Entry 5M8D (X-ray diffraction, 2.25 A resolution); this record covers chains C and E of the 6 polymer chains in the assembly.

== Chain C ==
Name: Tubulin alpha-1B chain
From: Bos taurus
Reference sequence: P81947 (TBA1B_BOVIN); residues 1-451 here = UniProt positions 1-451
Chain sequence (451 residues; numbered 1 to 451; the number before each row is that of its first residue):
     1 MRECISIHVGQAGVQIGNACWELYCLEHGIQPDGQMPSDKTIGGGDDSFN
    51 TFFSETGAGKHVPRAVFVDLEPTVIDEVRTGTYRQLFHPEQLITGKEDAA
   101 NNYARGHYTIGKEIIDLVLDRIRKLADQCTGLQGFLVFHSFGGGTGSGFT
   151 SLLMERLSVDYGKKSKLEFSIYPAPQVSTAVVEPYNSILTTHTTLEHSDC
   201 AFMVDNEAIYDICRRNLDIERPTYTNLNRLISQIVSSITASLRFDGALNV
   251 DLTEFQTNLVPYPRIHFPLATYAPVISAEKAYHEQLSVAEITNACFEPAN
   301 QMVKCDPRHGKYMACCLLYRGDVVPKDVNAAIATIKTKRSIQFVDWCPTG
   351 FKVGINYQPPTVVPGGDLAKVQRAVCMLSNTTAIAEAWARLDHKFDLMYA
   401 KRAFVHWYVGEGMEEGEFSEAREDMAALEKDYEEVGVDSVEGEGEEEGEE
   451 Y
Unresolved in the structure: 441-451
Ion coordination: Ca2+: Asp-39, Thr-41, Gly-44, Glu-55
Residues lining bound ligands: GTP (guanosine-5'-triphosphate): Gly-10, Gln-11, Ala-12, Gln-15, Ile-16, Asp-69, Asp-98, Ala-99, Ala-100, Asn-101, Ser-140, Gly-142, Gly-143, Gly-144, Thr-145, Gly-146, Ile-171, Pro-173, Val-177, Ser-178, Thr-179, Glu-183, Asn-206, Tyr-224, Leu-227, Asn-228, Ile-231

== Chain E ==
Name: Stathmin-4
From: Rattus norvegicus
Reference sequence: P63043 (STMN4_RAT); residues 5-145 here correspond to UniProt positions 49-189 (UniProt number = residue number + 44)
Chain sequence (143 residues; each row starts with the number of its first residue):
     3 MADMEVIELNKCTSGQSFEVILKPPSFDGVPEFNASLPRRRDPSLEEIQK
    53 KLEAAEERRKYQEAELLKHLAEKREHEREVIQKAIEENNNFIKMAKEKLA
   103 QKMESNKENREAHLAAMLERLQEKDKHAEEVRKNKELKEEASR
Unresolved in the structure: 3-5, 29-43, 144-145
Differences from the reference sequence: initiating methionine (3); expression tag (4)
Swiss-Prot annotation at these positions:
  - modified residue: Ser-46 (Phosphoserine)

== Interface between chain C and chain E ==
Contacting residue pairs (32):
  His-107(C) / Leu-101(E)
  His-107(C) / Lys-104(E)
  His-107(C) / Met-105(E)
  Tyr-108(C) / Lys-104(E)
  Tyr-108(C) / Met-105(E)  hydrophobic
  Tyr-108(C) / Asn-108(E)
  Thr-109(C) / Arg-112(E)
  Lys-112(C) / Met-105(E)
  Glu-155(C) / Leu-101(E)
  Glu-155(C) / Lys-104(E)  salt bridge
  Arg-156(C) / Leu-101(E)
  Ser-158(C) / Phe-93(E)
  Ser-158(C) / Ile-94(E)
  Val-159(C) / Ile-94(E)
  Val-159(C) / Lys-98(E)
  Gly-162(C) / Asn-90(E)
  Gly-162(C) / Ile-94(E)
  Lys-163(C) / Asn-90(E)  hydrogen bond (backbone-side chain)
  Lys-163(C) / Phe-93(E)
  Thr-193(C) / Lys-104(E)
  Glu-196(C) / Phe-93(E)
  His-197(C) / Phe-93(E)
  Val-409(C) / His-115(E)  hydrogen bond (backbone-side chain)
  Gly-410(C) / Arg-112(E)
  Glu-411(C) / Asn-108(E)  hydrogen bond (backbone-side chain)
  Glu-411(C) / Arg-112(E)  salt bridge
  Gly-412(C) / Asn-108(E)  hydrogen bond (backbone-side chain)
  Gly-412(C) / Asn-111(E)  hydrogen bond (backbone-side chain)
  Gly-412(C) / Arg-112(E)
  Met-413(C) / Asn-108(E)
  Glu-414(C) / Ser-107(E)  hydrogen bond
  Glu-414(C) / Asn-111(E)  hydrogen bond
Other interface residues (no listed pair), chain C (20 interface residues in all): Leu-152
Other interface residues (no listed pair), chain E (14 interface residues in all): Glu-89, Ala-97

== Summary ==
20 residues of chain C and 14 residues of chain E are in contact; the contacts include 7 hydrogen bonds and 2
salt bridges. Among the polar pairs are Glu-155(C)/Lys-104(E), Glu-411(C)/Arg-112(E) and Lys-163(C)/Asn-90(E).
Chain C binds GTP.
Here chain C is Tubulin alpha-1B chain (Bos taurus) and chain E is Stathmin-4 (Rattus norvegicus). Entry 5M8D
(Tubulin MTD265-R1 complex) was determined by X-ray diffraction (same publication as 5JHA, 5JHB, 5M7E, 5M7G
and 5M8G).
